4BKL - chains A and B of the 5 polymer chains in the assembly; structure by X-ray diffraction, 3.25 A resolution.

# Chain A
Protein: M2139 fab fragment heavy chain
From: Mus musculus
Notes: fragment: vh and ch1; antibody fragment or engineered binder
Amino-acid sequence (231 residues; numbered 1 to 231; the number before each row is that of its first residue):
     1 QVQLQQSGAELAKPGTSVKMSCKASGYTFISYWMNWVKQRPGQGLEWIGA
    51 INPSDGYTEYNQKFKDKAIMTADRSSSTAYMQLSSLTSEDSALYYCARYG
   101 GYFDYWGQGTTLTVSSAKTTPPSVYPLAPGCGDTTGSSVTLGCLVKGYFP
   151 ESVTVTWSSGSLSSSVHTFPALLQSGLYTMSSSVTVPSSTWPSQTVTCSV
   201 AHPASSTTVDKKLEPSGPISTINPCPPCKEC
Disordered / not traced: 217-231
Disulfides: Cys-22/Cys-96, Cys-143/Cys-198

# Chain B
Protein: M2139 fab fragment light chain
From: Mus musculus
Notes: fragment: vl and cl; antibody fragment or engineered binder
Amino-acid sequence (218 residues; row label = number of the first residue in the row):
     1 DIVLTQSPASLAVSLGQRATISCRASESVEYFGTSLMQWYQQKPGQPPKL
    51 LIYAASNVESGVPARFSGSGSGTDFSLNIHPVEEDDIAMYFCQQSREVPY
   101 TFGGGSKLEIKRADAAPTVSIFPPSSEQLTSGGASVVCFLNNFYPKDINV
   151 KWKIDGSERQNGVLNSWTDQDSKDSTYSMSSTLTLTKDEYERHNSYTCEA
   201 THKTSTSPIVKSFNRNEC
Disordered / not traced: 217-218
Disulfides: Cys-23/Cys-92, Cys-138/Cys-198

# How chain A and chain B interact
Pairs across the interface (66; chain A residue first):
  Gln-39(A) with Gln-42(B), hydrogen bond
  Leu-45(A) with Phe-91(B), hydrophobic; Phe-102(B)
  Trp-47(A) with Val-98(B), hydrophobic; Pro-99(B), hydrophobic; Tyr-100(B)
  Asn-61(A) with Pro-99(B)
  Tyr-95(A) with Gln-42(B), hydrogen bond; Gln-46(B), hydrogen bond (side chain-backbone); Pro-47(B), hydrophobic; Pro-48(B)
  Tyr-99(A) with Tyr-100(B), hydrogen bond
  Gly-101(A) with Gln-38(B), hydrogen bond (backbone-side chain); Ser-95(B), hydrogen bond (backbone-side chain)
  Tyr-102(A) with Gln-38(B); Tyr-40(B); Leu-50(B), hydrophobic; Tyr-53(B), hydrophobic
  Phe-103(A) with Tyr-40(B), hydrogen bond (backbone-side chain); Gln-93(B); Tyr-100(B), hydrophobic; Phe-102(B), hydrophobic
  Trp-106(A) with Pro-47(B), hydrophobic; Pro-48(B), hydrophobic
  Gly-107(A) with Pro-47(B)
  Tyr-125(A) with Ser-125(B); Gln-128(B); Ser-131(B)
  Pro-126(A) with Ser-125(B); Glu-127(B)
  Leu-127(A) with Phe-122(B); Val-137(B), hydrophobic; Phe-139(B), hydrophobic
  Ala-128(A) with Phe-122(B); Pro-123(B)
  Gly-130(A) with Ile-121(B)
  Thr-140(A) with Ser-120(B); Phe-122(B)
  Gly-142(A) with Phe-139(B)
  Leu-144(A) with Ser-135(B); Val-137(B), hydrophobic
  Lys-146(A) with Thr-184(B)
  His-167(A) with Asn-141(B), hydrogen bond; Asn-142(B); Asp-174(B), salt bridge; Ser-178(B), hydrogen bond
  Thr-168(A) with Thr-168(B)
  Phe-169(A) with Phe-139(B), hydrophobic; Asn-141(B); Ser-166(B); Thr-168(B); Ser-178(B); Met-179(B); Ser-180(B)
  Pro-170(A) with Ser-166(B), hydrogen bond (backbone-side chain); Trp-167(B)
  Leu-172(A) with Leu-164(B), hydrophobic; Asn-165(B)
  Gln-174(A) with Leu-164(B); Thr-184(B), hydrogen bond
  Ser-181(A) with Phe-139(B); Ser-180(B), hydrogen bond
  Ser-182(A) with Phe-139(B)
  Ser-183(A) with Phe-139(B); Asn-141(B), hydrogen bond
  Lys-211(A) with Glu-127(B)
Other interface residues (no listed pair), chain A (38 interface residues in all): Asn-35, Val-37, Gly-44, Glu-46, Asp-104, Pro-129, Cys-131, Leu-141
Other interface residues (no listed pair), chain B (44 interface residues in all): Asp-1, Glu-59, Gly-103, Gly-104, Gly-162, Asn-216

# In short
Chain A and chain B form an interface of 38 and 44 residues respectively, with 13 hydrogen bonds and 1 salt
bridge. Among the polar pairs are His-167(A)/Asp-174(B), Gln-39(A)/Gln-42(B) and Tyr-95(A)/Gln-42(B).
Here chain A is M2139 fab fragment heavy chain and chain B is M2139 fab fragment light chain, both from Mus
musculus. Entry 4BKL (Crystal structure of the arthritogenic antibody M2139 (Fab fragment) in complex with the
triple-helical J1 peptide) was determined by X-ray diffraction.
